PDB entry 5WLW | X-ray diffraction, 3.32 A resolution | chains A and D of the 8 polymer chains in the assembly

Chain A:
Molecule: Cysteine desulfurase, mitochondrial
From: Homo sapiens
Notes: EC 2.8.1.7
UniProtKB: Q9Y697 (NFS1_HUMAN); numbering as in UniProt (aligned over 56-457)
Amino-acid sequence (406 residues; each row starts with the number of its first residue):
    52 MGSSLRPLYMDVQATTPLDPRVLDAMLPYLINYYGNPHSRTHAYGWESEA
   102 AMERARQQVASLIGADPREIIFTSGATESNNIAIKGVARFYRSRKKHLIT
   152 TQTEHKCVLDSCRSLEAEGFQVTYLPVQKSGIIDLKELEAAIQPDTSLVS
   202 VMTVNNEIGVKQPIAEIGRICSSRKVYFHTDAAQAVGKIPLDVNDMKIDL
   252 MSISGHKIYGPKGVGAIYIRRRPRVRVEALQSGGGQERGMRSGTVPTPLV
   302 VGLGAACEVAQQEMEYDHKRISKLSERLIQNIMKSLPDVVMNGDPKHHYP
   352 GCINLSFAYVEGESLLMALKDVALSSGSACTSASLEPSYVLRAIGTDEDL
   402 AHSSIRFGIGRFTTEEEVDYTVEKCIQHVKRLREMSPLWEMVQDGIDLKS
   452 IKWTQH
Disordered / not traced: 52-53, 453-457
Covalently attached groups: pyridoxal phosphate (PLP) linked to Lys258
Differences from the reference sequence: initiating methionine (52); expression tag (53-55)
Bound ions: Zn2+: Cys381 (shared with Asp46(D), Cys70(D) of chain D)
Small-molecule neighbours: pyridoxal phosphate (PLP): Gln64, Gly126, Ala127, Thr128, Asn131, His156, Cys158, Met203, Asn207, Asp232, Ala234, Gln235, Ser255, His257
UniProt features mapped onto this chain:
  - active site: Cys381 (Cysteine persulfide intermediate)
  - binding site (pyridoxal 5'-phosphate): Ala127, Thr128, Gln235, Ser255, His257, Thr295
  - binding site ([2Fe-2S] cluster): Cys381
  - binding site (Zn(2+)): Cys381
  - modified residue: Lys258 (N6-(pyridoxal phosphate)lysine), Cys381 (Cysteine persulfide)
  - natural variant: Arg72 (R72Q: In COXPD52)
What the authors report for this chain:
  - binding site for pyridoxal phosphate: Lys258
  - Zn2+ coordination: Cys381
  - catalytic residues: Cys381 (citing earlier work)
  - conformationally variable residues (order/disorder transition): Cys381
  - disease-associated variants - R72Q (citing earlier work)

Chain D:
Molecule: Iron-sulfur cluster assembly enzyme ISCU, mitochondrial
From: Homo sapiens
UniProtKB: Q9H1K1 (ISCU_HUMAN), isoform Q9H1K1-2; residue numbers follow UniProt; this construct covers 1-142
Amino-acid sequence (150 residues; each row starts with the number of its first residue):
     1 MVLIDMSVDLSTQVVDHYENPRNVGSLDKTSKNVGTGLVGAPACGDVMKL
    51 QIQVDEKGKIVDARFKTFGCGSAIASSSLATEWVKGKTVEEALTIKNTDI
   101 AKELCLPPVKLHCSILAEDAIKAALADYKLKQEPKKGEAEKKELHHHHHH
Disordered / not traced: 1-5, 134-150
Differences from the reference sequence: engineered mutation Ile115 (Met in Q9H1K1); expression tag (143-150)
Bound ions: Zn2+: Asp46, Cys70 (shared with Cys381(A) of chain A)
What the authors report for this chain:
  - Zn2+ coordination: Asp46, Cys70, His112
  - conformationally variable residues (loop rearrangement): Ala41 to Cys44

Interface between chain A and chain D:
Pairs across the interface (38):
  Tyr360(A) - Phe68(D)
  Val361(A) - Phe68(D)
  Glu362(A) - Phe68(D)
  Glu362(A) - Gly69(D)
  Glu362(A) - Cys70(D)
  Glu364(A) - Cys70(D)
  Glu364(A) - Gly71(D)  hydrogen bond (side chain-backbone)
  Ser365(A) - Tyr18(D)  hydrogen bond (backbone-side chain)
  Ser365(A) - Gly69(D)  hydrogen bond (side chain-backbone)
  Met368(A) - Tyr18(D)  hydrophobic
  Ala369(A) - Tyr18(D)  hydrogen bond (backbone-side chain)
  Cys381(A) - Cys44(D)  hydrophobic
  Cys381(A) - Asp46(D)  hydrogen bond
  Cys381(A) - Cys70(D)  hydrophobic
  Cys381(A) - His112(D)  hydrogen bond
  Ser383(A) - Val109(D)
  Ala384(A) - Val109(D)
  Leu386(A) - Cys44(D)  hydrophobic
  His403(A) - Cys44(D)
  Leu433(A) - Tyr18(D)
  Glu435(A) - Lys66(D)
  Met436(A) - Lys66(D)
  Met436(A) - Thr67(D)  hydrogen bond (backbone-backbone)
  Met436(A) - Ile74(D)  hydrophobic
  Ser437(A) - Lys66(D)
  Pro438(A) - Lys49(D)
  Pro438(A) - Lys66(D)
  Pro438(A) - Thr67(D)
  Pro438(A) - Phe68(D)
  Leu439(A) - Phe68(D)  hydrophobic
  Glu441(A) - Ser26(D)
  Glu441(A) - Lys49(D)  salt bridge
  Glu441(A) - Lys66(D)  salt bridge
  Met442(A) - Leu38(D)  hydrophobic
  Lys450(A) - Leu38(D)
  Lys450(A) - Val39(D)
  Ser451(A) - Gly40(D)
  Ile452(A) - Gly40(D)
Also at the interface, not in a pair above, chain A (25 interface residues in all): Ala380, Ser404
Also at the interface, not in a pair above, chain D (23 interface residues in all): Pro21, Val24, Ala43, Gly45, Val47, Ser72
Interface features reported in the paper:
  - specific contacts: Cys44(D)-Cys381(A), Cys70(D)-Cys381(A)
  - interface residues, chain A: Tyr360(A), His403(A)

In short:
25 residues of chain A face 23 of chain D across their interface, with 7 hydrogen bonds and 2 salt bridges.
Polar contacts include Glu441(A)-Lys49(D), Glu441(A)-Lys66(D) and Glu364(A)-Gly71(D). The paper describes
contacts between Cys44(D) and Cys381(A) and Cys70(D) and Cys381(A). From the paper: the catalytic residue
Cys381(A); a binding site for pyridoxal phosphate at Lys258(A).
Here chain A is Cysteine desulfurase, mitochondrial and chain D is Iron-sulfur cluster assembly enzyme ISCU,
mitochondrial, both from Homo sapiens. Entry 5WLW (Crystal Structure of the Human Mitochondrial Cysteine
Desulfurase with active Cysteine Loop within ISCU1 active site ...) was determined by X-ray diffraction (same
publication as 5WKP and 5WGB).
